6VDK - chains E and M of the 12 polymer chains in the assembly; structure by electron microscopy, 4.50 A resolution (low resolution: residue-level contacts below are approximate; hydrogen-bond / salt-bridge calls are withheld).

Chain E:
Molecule: 27-nt DNA strand
Sequence (27 nucleotides; each row starts with the number of its first residue):
    15 ACTGCTAGAG ATTTTCCCGC CCACGCT

Chain M:
Protein: Integrase
From: Human immunodeficiency virus 1
Notes: EC 2.7.7.-
UniProt: F2WR39 (F2WR39_9HIV1); numbering as in UniProt (aligned over 1-288)
Amino-acid sequence (364 residues; row label = number of the first residue in the row; numbers below 1 keep their minus sign (Gly-75 is residue -75)):
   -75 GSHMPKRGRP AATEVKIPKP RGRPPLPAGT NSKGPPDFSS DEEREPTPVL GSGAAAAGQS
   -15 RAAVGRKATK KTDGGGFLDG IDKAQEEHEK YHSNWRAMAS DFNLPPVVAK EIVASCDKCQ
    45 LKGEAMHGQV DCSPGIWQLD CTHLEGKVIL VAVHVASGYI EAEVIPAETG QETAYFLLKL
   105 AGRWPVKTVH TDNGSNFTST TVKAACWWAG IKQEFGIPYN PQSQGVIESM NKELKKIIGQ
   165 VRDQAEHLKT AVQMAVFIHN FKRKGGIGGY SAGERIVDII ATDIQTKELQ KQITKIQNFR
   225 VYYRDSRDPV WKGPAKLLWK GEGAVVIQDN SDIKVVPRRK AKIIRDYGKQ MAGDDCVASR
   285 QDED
Disordered / not traced: -75 to 221, 271-288
Sequence notes: expression tag (-75 to 0)

Interface between chain E and chain M:
Residue-residue contacts (8; chain E residue first):
  DA15(E) with Trp243(M)
  DC16(E) with Gly245(M); Glu246(M); Gly247(M); Ala248(M)
  DT17(E) with Glu246(M); Gly247(M)
  DG18(E) with Arg263(M)
Also at the interface, not in a pair above, chain M (7 interface residues in all): Pro261

Summary:
4 residues of chain E and 7 residues of chain M are in contact.
Chain E is a 27-nt DNA strand and chain M is Integrase (Human immunodeficiency virus 1); the structure, CryoEM
structure of HIV-1 conserved Intasome Core, was determined by electron microscopy, deposited together with
6U8Q.
